Entry 4WFH (X-ray diffraction, 3.01 A resolution); this record covers chains A and B of the 6 polymer chains in the assembly.

[Chain A (and B)]
Name: Potassium channel subfamily K member 4
Source organism: Homo sapiens
Notes: chain B of this document is another copy of the same molecule, construct and numbering; everything in this record applies to it too
UniProtKB: Q9NYG8 (KCNK4_HUMAN), isoform Q9NYG8-2; residues 1-290 here = UniProt positions 1-290
Amino-acid sequence (299 residues; row label = number of the first residue in the row):
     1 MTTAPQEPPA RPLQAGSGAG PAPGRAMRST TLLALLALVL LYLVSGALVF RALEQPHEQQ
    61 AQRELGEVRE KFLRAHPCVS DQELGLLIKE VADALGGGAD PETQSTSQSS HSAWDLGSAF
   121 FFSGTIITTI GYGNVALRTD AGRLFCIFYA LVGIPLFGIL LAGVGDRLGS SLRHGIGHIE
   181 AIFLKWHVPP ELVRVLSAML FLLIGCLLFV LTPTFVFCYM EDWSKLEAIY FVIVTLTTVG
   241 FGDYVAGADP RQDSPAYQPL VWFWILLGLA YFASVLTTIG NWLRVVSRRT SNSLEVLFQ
Disordered / not traced: 1-27, 104-109, 287-299 (chain B: 1-27, 106-109, 275-299)
Differences from the reference sequence: engineered mutation Gln104 (Asn in Q9NYG8), Gln108 (Asn in Q9NYG8); expression tag (291-299)
Ion coordination: Ca2+ site 1: Gly98, Asp100, His111 (shared with Glu58(B) of chain B); Ca2+ site 2: Ser112, Asp115, Ser118, Asp249; thallium (I) ion site 1: Thr129, Ile130, Thr238, Val239 (shared with Thr129(B), Ile130(B), Thr238(B), Val239(B) of chain B); thallium (I) ion site 2: Thr129, Thr238 (shared with Thr129(B), Thr238(B) of chain B); thallium (I) ion site 3: Ile130, Gly131, Val239, Gly240 (shared with Ile130(B), Gly131(B), Val239(B), Gly240(B) of chain B); thallium (I) ion site 4: Gly131, Tyr132, Gly240, Phe241 (shared with Gly131(B), Tyr132(B), Gly240(B), Phe241(B) of chain B); thallium (I) ion site 5: Cys218, Trp223
From the paper describing this entry:
  - conformationally variable residues (order/disorder transition): Val275 to Arg284

[Chain A / chain B interface]
Contacting residue pairs (188; chain A residue first):
  Ser29(A) with Arg167(B), hydrogen bond
  Leu32(A) with Gly163(B)
  Leu35(A) with Ile159(B), hydrophobic
  Leu36(A) with Leu160(B)
  Val39(A) with Leu156(B), hydrophobic; Leu160(B), hydrophobic
  Tyr42(A) with Phe148(B); Tyr149(B), hydrogen bond (side chain-backbone); Val152(B); Gly153(B), hydrogen bond (side chain-backbone)
  Leu43(A) with Phe120(B), hydrophobic; Ser123(B); Gly124(B); Ile127(B), hydrophobic; Tyr149(B); Trp262(B), hydrophobic
  Gly46(A) with Ser123(B); Tyr149(B)
  Ala47(A) with Leu116(B); Ala119(B); Phe120(B); Ser123(B), hydrogen bond (backbone-side chain)
  Leu48(A) with Leu116(B), hydrophobic
  Val49(A) with Phe145(B), hydrophobic
  Phe50(A) with Trp114(B), hydrophobic; Phe122(B), hydrophobic; Ser123(B); Ile126(B), hydrophobic; Leu137(B), hydrophobic; Gly142(B); Phe145(B), hydrophobic; Cys146(B), hydrophobic
  Arg51(A) with Trp114(B); Leu116(B)
  Leu53(A) with Thr139(B); Ala141(B), hydrophobic
  Glu54(A) with Trp114(B); Leu137(B); Arg138(B), hydrogen bond (side chain-backbone); Thr139(B), hydrogen bond; Gly142(B)
  Gln55(A) with Ser112(B), hydrogen bond; Trp114(B)
  His57(A) with Arg138(B), hydrogen bond (backbone-side chain); Thr139(B)
  Glu58(A) with Ser112(B), hydrogen bond; Ala113(B), hydrogen bond (side chain-backbone); Trp114(B), hydrogen bond (side chain-backbone)
  Gln59(A) with Ser105(B)
  Gln60(A) with Arg138(B)
  Ala61(A) with Ala94(B); Gly97(B); Ala99(B)
  Gln62(A) with Ala99(B); Asp100(B), hydrogen bond (side chain-backbone); Thr103(B); Ser105(B)
  Leu65(A) with Val91(B), hydrophobic; Ala94(B), hydrophobic
  Val68(A) with Leu87(B), hydrophobic; Glu90(B)
  Arg69(A) with Gln104(B)
  Phe72(A) with Leu87(B), hydrophobic
  His76(A) with Cys78(B), hydrogen bond (side chain-backbone); Val79(B); Glu83(B), salt bridge
  Cys78(A) with His76(B), hydrogen bond (backbone-side chain); Cys78(B), disulfide
  Val79(A) with Phe72(B), hydrophobic; His76(B)
  Asp81(A) with Gln104(B), hydrogen bond
  Glu83(A) with His76(B)
  Leu84(A) with Leu87(B), hydrophobic
  Leu87(A) with Val68(B), hydrophobic; Phe72(B), hydrophobic; Leu84(B), hydrophobic; Leu87(B), hydrophobic
  Ile88(A) with Val91(B), hydrophobic
  Lys89(A) with Glu102(B), salt bridge
  Glu90(A) with Val68(B)
  Val91(A) with Leu65(B), hydrophobic; Ile88(B), hydrophobic
  Ala92(A) with Leu95(B), hydrophobic; Pro101(B), hydrophobic
  Ala94(A) with Ala61(B); Leu65(B), hydrophobic
  Leu95(A) with Ala92(B), hydrophobic; Leu95(B), hydrophobic
  Gly97(A) with His57(B); Glu58(B); Ala61(B)
  Gly98(A) with Glu58(B)
  Ala99(A) with Ala61(B); Gln62(B)
  Asp100(A) with Gln62(B), hydrogen bond (backbone-side chain); Leu65(B)
  Pro101(A) with Ala92(B), hydrophobic
  Glu102(A) with Arg69(B), salt bridge
  Ser112(A) with Gln55(B), hydrogen bond; Glu58(B), hydrogen bond
  Ala113(A) with Glu58(B), hydrogen bond (backbone-side chain)
  Trp114(A) with Phe50(B), hydrophobic; Arg51(B); Glu54(B); Gln55(B); Glu58(B)
  Asp115(A) with Gln55(B)
  Leu116(A) with Ala47(B); Arg51(B)
  Ala119(A) with Ala47(B)
  Phe120(A) with Leu43(B), hydrophobic; Val44(B), hydrophobic; Ala47(B)
  Phe122(A) with Phe50(B), hydrophobic; Phe241(B), hydrophobic
  Ser123(A) with Leu43(B); Gly46(B); Ala47(B); Phe50(B)
  Gly124(A) with Leu43(B)
  Ile126(A) with Phe50(B), hydrophobic; Phe241(B), hydrophobic
  Ile127(A) with Leu43(B), hydrophobic
  Thr129(A) with Thr237(B); Thr238(B); Val239(B)
  Ile130(A) with Val239(B)
  Gly131(A) with Val239(B); Gly240(B); Phe241(B)
  Gly133(A) with Phe241(B)
  Leu137(A) with Phe50(B), hydrophobic; Glu54(B); Tyr230(B)
  Arg138(A) with Glu54(B), hydrogen bond (backbone-side chain); His57(B)
  Thr139(A) with Leu53(B); Glu54(B), hydrogen bond
  Asp140(A) with Leu226(B)
  Ala141(A) with Leu53(B), hydrophobic
  Gly142(A) with Phe50(B); Glu54(B)
  Arg143(A) with Leu226(B); Tyr230(B); Tyr244(B), hydrogen bond
  Phe145(A) with Val49(B), hydrophobic; Phe50(B), hydrophobic
  Cys146(A) with Phe241(B), hydrophobic
  Ile147(A) with Ile233(B), hydrophobic
  Phe148(A) with Tyr42(B)
  Tyr149(A) with Tyr42(B), hydrogen bond (side chain-backbone); Leu43(B); Gly46(B)
  Leu151(A) with Phe272(B), hydrophobic
  Val152(A) with Tyr42(B)
  Gly153(A) with Tyr42(B), hydrogen bond (backbone-side chain)
  Ile154(A) with Thr237(B)
  Leu156(A) with Leu38(B), hydrophobic; Val39(B), hydrophobic; Tyr42(B), hydrophobic
  Ile159(A) with Leu35(B), hydrophobic
  Leu160(A) with Leu35(B); Leu36(B), hydrophobic; Val39(B), hydrophobic
  Gly163(A) with Leu32(B)
  Val164(A) with Leu32(B)
  Arg167(A) with Ser29(B), hydrogen bond
  Leu226(A) with Asp140(B); Arg143(B)
  Tyr230(A) with Leu137(B); Arg143(B)
  Ile233(A) with Ile147(B), hydrophobic
  Thr237(A) with Thr129(B); Ile154(B)
  Thr238(A) with Thr129(B)
  Val239(A) with Thr129(B); Ile130(B); Gly131(B)
  Gly240(A) with Gly131(B)
  Phe241(A) with Phe122(B), hydrophobic; Gly131(B); Gly133(B); Cys146(B), hydrophobic
  Tyr244(A) with Arg143(B), hydrogen bond
  Gly280(A) with Ile159(B)
  Leu283(A) with Pro155(B), hydrophobic; Ile159(B), hydrophobic
  Arg284(A) with Ile159(B)
Other interface residues (no listed pair), chain A (111 interface residues in all): Leu38, Leu40, Val44, Pro77, Thr103, His111, Thr125, Tyr132, Ala136, Leu144, Ile229, Asp243, Leu266, Phe272, Leu276
Other interface residues (no listed pair), chain B (108 interface residues in all): Leu40, Leu48, Pro77, Gly85, Lys89, Gly98, Asp115, Thr125, Tyr132, Ala136, Leu144, Leu151, Val164, Ile229, Asp243, Leu266
Cross-chain cystine bridges: Cys78(A)-Cys78(B)

[Summary]
111 residues of chain A face 108 of chain B across their interface; the contacts include 1 disulfide bond, 26
hydrogen bonds and 3 salt bridges. Polar contacts include His76(A)-Glu83(B), Lys89(A)-Glu102(B) and
Glu102(A)-Arg69(B). Gly98(A), Asp100(A) and His111(A) form the Ca2+ site 1. From the paper: conformational
variability at Val275(A).
Both chains are Potassium channel subfamily K member 4 (Homo sapiens). Entry 4WFH (Human TRAAK K+ channel in a
Tl+ bound nonconductive conformation) was determined by X-ray diffraction (same publication as 4WFE, 4WFF and
4WFG).
